PDB entry 6OZK | X-ray diffraction, 2.10 A resolution | chains A and C of the 4 polymer chains in the assembly

== Chain A ==
Name: Endonuclease V
From: Mus musculus
Notes: EC 3.1.26.-
UniProtKB: Q8C9A2 (ENDOV_MOUSE); residues 6-250 here = UniProt positions 6-250
Chain sequence (246 residues; each row starts with the number of its first residue):
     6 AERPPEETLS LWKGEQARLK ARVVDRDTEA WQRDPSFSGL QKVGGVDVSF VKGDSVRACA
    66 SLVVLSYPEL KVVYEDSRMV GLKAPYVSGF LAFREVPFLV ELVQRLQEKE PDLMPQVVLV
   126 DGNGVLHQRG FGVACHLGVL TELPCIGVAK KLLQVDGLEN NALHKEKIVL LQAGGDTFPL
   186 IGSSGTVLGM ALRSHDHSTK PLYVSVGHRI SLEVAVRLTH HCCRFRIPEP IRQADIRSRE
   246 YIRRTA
Unresolved in the structure: 6, 59
Construct notes: expression tag (251)
Bound ions: Ca2+ site 1: Asp52, Asp240 (shared with U12(C) of chain C); Ca2+ site 2: Asp52, Asp126 (shared with A11(C), U12(C) of chain C)
Curated features (UniProtKB/Swiss-Prot):
  - binding site (Mg(2+)): Asp52, Asp126
  - site: Tyr91 (Interaction with target DNA)
Reported in the primary citation:
  - mutagenesis - K155A: abolished catalytic activity
  - mutagenesis - K155M, R244A (10-fold): decreased catalytic activity
  - catalytic residues: Asp240 (proposed by the authors, not directly observed)

== Chain C ==
Molecule: 23-nt DNA/RNA hybrid strand
Sequence (23 nucleotides; numbered 1 to 23; the number before each row is that of its first residue):
     1 CGGUAACCCI AUAUGCAUGC AUU
Unresolved in the structure: 1-8
Bound ions: Ca2+ site 1: A11, U12 (shared with Asp52(A), Asp126(A) of chain A); Ca2+ site 2: U12 (shared with Asp52(A), Asp240(A) of chain A)

== Interface between chain A and chain C ==
Contacting residue pairs - 36 pairs, chain A then chain C:
  Asp52(A) with U12(C), phosphate contact
  Val53(A) with U12(C), sugar contact
  Ser54(A) with A13(C), phosphate contact
  Phe55(A) with U12(C), sugar contact; A13(C), hydrogen bond to the phosphate
  Lys57(A) with U12(C), sugar contact; A13(C), sugar contact
  Tyr91(A) with DI10(C), hydrogen bond to the phosphate; A11(C), stacking on the base
  Ser93(A) with C9(C), sugar contact; DI10(C), hydrogen bond to the phosphate
  Gly94(A) with DI10(C), base contact
  Phe95(A) with DI10(C), base contact
  Leu96(A) with DI10(C), base contact; A11(C), sugar contact
  Glu100(A) with A11(C), hydrogen bond to the sugar
  Asp126(A) with A11(C), phosphate contact; U12(C), phosphate contact
  Gly127(A) with DI10(C), base contact
  Asn128(A) with DI10(C), sugar contact
  His132(A) with DI10(C), base contact
  Gln133(A) with C9(C), hydrogen bond to the phosphate
  Gly137(A) with DI10(C), base contact
  Val138(A) with DI10(C), base contact
  Ala154(A) with DI10(C), phosphate contact; A11(C), phosphate contact
  Lys155(A) with A11(C), salt bridge to the phosphate; U12(C), salt bridge to the phosphate
  Lys156(A) with DI10(C), sugar contact; A11(C), phosphate contact; U12(C), hydrogen bond to the base
  Leu157(A) with C9(C), hydrogen bond to the sugar
  Leu158(A) with C9(C), sugar contact; DI10(C), sugar contact
  Gln159(A) with C9(C), hydrogen bond to the sugar
  Arg244(A) with A13(C), salt bridge to the phosphate
Also at the interface, not in a pair above, chain A (28 interface residues in all): Val56, Ala97, Asp240

== Summary ==
28 residues of chain A and 5 residues of chain C are in contact; the contacts include 8 hydrogen bonds, 3 salt
bridges and 1 aromatic stacking contact. Polar contacts include Lys156(A)-U12(C), Glu100(A)-A11(C) and
Leu157(A)-C9(C). The paper reports the catalytic residue Asp240(A); K155M and R244A of chain A reduce
catalytic activity.
Chain A is Endonuclease V (Mus musculus) and chain C is a 23-nt DNA/RNA hybrid strand; the structure, Crystal
structure of Mus musculus (Mm) Endonuclease V in complex with a 23mer RNA oligo containing ..., was determined
by X-ray diffraction, deposited together with 6OZF, 6OZG, 6OZH, 6OZI, 6OZJ, 6OZL and 7 further entries.
